4LEZ - chains A and F of the 6 polymer chains in the assembly; structure by X-ray diffraction, 2.36 A resolution.

== Chain A ==
Protein: Cyclic GMP-AMP synthase
From: Mus musculus
Notes: EC 2.7.7.-; fragment: mouse cGAS catalytic domain
UniProtKB: Q8C6L5 (CGAS_MOUSE); residue numbers follow UniProt; this construct covers 142-507
Sequence (366 residues; row label = number of the first residue in the row):
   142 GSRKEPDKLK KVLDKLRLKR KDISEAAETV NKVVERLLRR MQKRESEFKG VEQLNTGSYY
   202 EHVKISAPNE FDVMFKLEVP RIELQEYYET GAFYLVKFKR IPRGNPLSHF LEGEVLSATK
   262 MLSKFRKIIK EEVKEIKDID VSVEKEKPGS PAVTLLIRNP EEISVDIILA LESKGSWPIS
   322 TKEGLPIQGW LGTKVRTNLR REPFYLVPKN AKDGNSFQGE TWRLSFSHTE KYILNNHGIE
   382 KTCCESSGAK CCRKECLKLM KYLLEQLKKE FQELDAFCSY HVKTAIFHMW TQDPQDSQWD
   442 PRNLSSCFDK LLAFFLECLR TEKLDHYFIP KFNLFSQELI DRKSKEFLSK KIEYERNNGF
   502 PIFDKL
Disordered / not traced: 142-148
Metal / ion sites: Zn2+: His378, Cys384, Cys385, Cys392
Residues lining bound ligands: cGAMP (1SY): Glu211, Asp213, Met215, Gly290, Ser291, Pro292, Ala293, Asp307, Ile309, Val348, Arg364, Leu365, Ser366, Ser368, Cys419, Ser420, Tyr421, His467
Curated features (UniProtKB/Swiss-Prot):
  - region: Lys372 to Lys395 (DNA-binding)
  - motif: Leu154 to Leu159 (Nuclear export signal), Asp281 to Ser291 (Nuclear localization signal)
  - binding site (GTP): Thr197, Asp307, Arg364 to Glu371
  - binding site (ATP): Ser199, Glu371, Lys402, Ser420 to Lys424
  - binding site (Mg(2+)): Glu211, Asp213, Asp307
  - binding site (2',3'-cGAMP): Asp213, Gly290, Asp307, Lys350, Arg364 to Ser366
  - binding site (Zn(2+)): His378, Cys384, Cys385, Cys392
  - site: Arg241 (Arginine-anchor), Asp307, Ile308 (Cleavage)
  - modified residue: Lys156 (N6-lactoyllysine), Glu176 (PolyADP-ribosyl glutamic acid), Ser199 (Phosphoserine), Tyr201 (Phosphotyrosine), Glu272 (5-glutamyl polyglutamate), Ser291 (Phosphoserine), Glu302 (5-glutamyl glutamate), Lys372 (N6-acetyllysine), Lys382 (N6-acetyllysine), Lys402 (N6-acetyllysine), Ser420 (Phosphoserine), Lys491 (N6-methyllysine)
  - lipidation (S-palmitoyl cysteine): Cys392, Cys393, Cys459
  - cross-link (Glycyl lysine isopeptide (Lys-Gly)): Lys217 (interchain with G-Cter in SUMO), Lys271 (interchain with G-Cter in ubiquitin), Lys335 (interchain with G-Cter in SUMO), Lys372 (interchain with G-Cter in SUMO), Lys382 (interchain with G-Cter in SUMO), Lys399 (interchain with G-Cter in ubiquitin), Lys402 (interchain with G-Cter in ubiquitin), Lys409 (interchain with G-Cter in ubiquitin), Lys410 (interchain with G-Cter in ubiquitin), Lys464 (interchain with G-Cter in SUMO)
What the authors report for this chain:
  - binding site for cGAMP: Asp213, Asp307, Arg364, Ser366, Tyr421
  - catalytic residues: Asp213, Asp307 (proposed by the authors, not directly observed)
  - mutagenesis - K151E, R158E, K160E, R161E, K162E, S165E, R180E, R222E (more than 50%), K240E (more than 50%), K315E, K323E (more than 50%), K372E, K395E: decreased catalytic activity
  - mutagenesis - K184E: unchanged catalytic activity
  - mutagenesis - K335E, R342E, K382A, E386A: abolished catalytic activity
  - mutagenesis - R158E, K372E, K382A, E386A, K395E: decreased signaling
  - mutagenesis - K184E, R222E, K240E, R342E: unchanged signaling
  - mutagenesis - R222E/R342E, K335E: abolished signaling
  - mutagenesis - K151E, R158E, K160E, K162E, S165E, R180E, K184E, R222E, K240E, K315E, K323E, K335E, R342E, K372E, K382A, K395E: decreased binding to DNA
  - mutagenesis - E386A: unchanged binding to DNA

== Chain F ==
Molecule: 18bp dsDNA
Sequence (18 nucleotides; each row starts with the number of its first residue):
     1 ATCTGTACAT GTACAGAT

== Interface between chain A and chain F ==
Residue-residue contacts (13):
  Arg161(A) - DT4(F)  hydrogen bond to the base
  Arg161(A) - DG5(F)  hydrogen bond to the sugar
  Ile164(A) - DT6(F)  sugar contact
  Ser165(A) - DG5(F)  hydrogen bond to the phosphate
  Ser165(A) - DT6(F)  hydrogen bond to the phosphate
  Ala168(A) - DA7(F)  phosphate contact
  Asn172(A) - DA7(F)  hydrogen bond to the phosphate
  Asn196(A) - DC8(F)  hydrogen bond to the phosphate
  Tyr200(A) - DT6(F)  hydrogen bond to the phosphate
  Tyr200(A) - DA7(F)  hydrogen bond to the phosphate
  Tyr201(A) - DA7(F)  phosphate contact
  Tyr201(A) - DC8(F)  phosphate contact
  Lys372(A) - DC8(F)  salt bridge to the phosphate

== Overview ==
Chain A and chain F form an interface of 9 and 5 residues respectively; the contacts include 8 hydrogen bonds
and 1 salt bridge. Polar pairs include Arg161(A)-DT4(F), Arg161(A)-DG5(F) and Ser165(A)-DG5(F). From the
paper: catalytic residues Asp213(A) and Asp307(A); K151E, R158E and K160E of chain A, among others, reduce
binding to DNA; 19 substitutions were tested in all.
Here chain A is Cyclic GMP-AMP synthase (Mus musculus) and chain F is 18bp dsDNA. Entry 4LEZ (Structure of
mouse cGAS bound to an 18bp DNA and cGAS product) was determined by X-ray diffraction together with 4LEV, 4LEW
and 4LEY from the same study.
